Entry 1XTE (X-ray diffraction, 1.60 A resolution); this record covers chain A.

# Chain A
Molecule: Serine/threonine-protein kinase Sgk3
Source organism: Mus musculus
Notes: EC 2.7.1.37; fragment: sequence database residues 7-160: contains PX domain (residues 12-124)
UniProt: Q9ERE3 (SGK3_MOUSE); residues 1-154 here correspond to UniProt positions 7-160 (UniProt number = residue number + 6)
Chain sequence (154 residues; row label = number of the first residue in the row):
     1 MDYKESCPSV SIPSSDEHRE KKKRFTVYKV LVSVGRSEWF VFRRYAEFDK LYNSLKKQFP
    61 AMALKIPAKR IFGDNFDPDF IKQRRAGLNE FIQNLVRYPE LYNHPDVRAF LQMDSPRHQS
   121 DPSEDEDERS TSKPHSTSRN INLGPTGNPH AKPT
Unresolved in the structure: 1-3, 120-154
Swiss-Prot annotation at these positions:
  - modified residue (Phosphoserine): Ser-120, Ser-123

# In short
Chain A is Serine/threonine-protein kinase Sgk3 (Mus musculus); the structure, crystal structure of CISK-PX
domain, was determined by X-ray diffraction, deposited together with 1XTN.
